7XO4 - chains A and D of the 5 polymer chains in the assembly; structure by electron microscopy, 3.24 A resolution.

# Chain A
Molecule: Spike glycoprotein
Source organism: Severe acute respiratory syndrome coronavirus 2
UniProtKB: P0DTC2 (SPIKE_SARS2); numbering as in UniProt; present here: 1-68, 71-142, 146-210, 215-1208
Amino-acid sequence (1205 residues; each row starts with the number of its first residue; note: 9 numbers in that range are skipped by the numbering (no residue carries them; nothing is unmodelled there); a row labelled like 210A-210F holds insertion residues (210A, then the next letters in order)):
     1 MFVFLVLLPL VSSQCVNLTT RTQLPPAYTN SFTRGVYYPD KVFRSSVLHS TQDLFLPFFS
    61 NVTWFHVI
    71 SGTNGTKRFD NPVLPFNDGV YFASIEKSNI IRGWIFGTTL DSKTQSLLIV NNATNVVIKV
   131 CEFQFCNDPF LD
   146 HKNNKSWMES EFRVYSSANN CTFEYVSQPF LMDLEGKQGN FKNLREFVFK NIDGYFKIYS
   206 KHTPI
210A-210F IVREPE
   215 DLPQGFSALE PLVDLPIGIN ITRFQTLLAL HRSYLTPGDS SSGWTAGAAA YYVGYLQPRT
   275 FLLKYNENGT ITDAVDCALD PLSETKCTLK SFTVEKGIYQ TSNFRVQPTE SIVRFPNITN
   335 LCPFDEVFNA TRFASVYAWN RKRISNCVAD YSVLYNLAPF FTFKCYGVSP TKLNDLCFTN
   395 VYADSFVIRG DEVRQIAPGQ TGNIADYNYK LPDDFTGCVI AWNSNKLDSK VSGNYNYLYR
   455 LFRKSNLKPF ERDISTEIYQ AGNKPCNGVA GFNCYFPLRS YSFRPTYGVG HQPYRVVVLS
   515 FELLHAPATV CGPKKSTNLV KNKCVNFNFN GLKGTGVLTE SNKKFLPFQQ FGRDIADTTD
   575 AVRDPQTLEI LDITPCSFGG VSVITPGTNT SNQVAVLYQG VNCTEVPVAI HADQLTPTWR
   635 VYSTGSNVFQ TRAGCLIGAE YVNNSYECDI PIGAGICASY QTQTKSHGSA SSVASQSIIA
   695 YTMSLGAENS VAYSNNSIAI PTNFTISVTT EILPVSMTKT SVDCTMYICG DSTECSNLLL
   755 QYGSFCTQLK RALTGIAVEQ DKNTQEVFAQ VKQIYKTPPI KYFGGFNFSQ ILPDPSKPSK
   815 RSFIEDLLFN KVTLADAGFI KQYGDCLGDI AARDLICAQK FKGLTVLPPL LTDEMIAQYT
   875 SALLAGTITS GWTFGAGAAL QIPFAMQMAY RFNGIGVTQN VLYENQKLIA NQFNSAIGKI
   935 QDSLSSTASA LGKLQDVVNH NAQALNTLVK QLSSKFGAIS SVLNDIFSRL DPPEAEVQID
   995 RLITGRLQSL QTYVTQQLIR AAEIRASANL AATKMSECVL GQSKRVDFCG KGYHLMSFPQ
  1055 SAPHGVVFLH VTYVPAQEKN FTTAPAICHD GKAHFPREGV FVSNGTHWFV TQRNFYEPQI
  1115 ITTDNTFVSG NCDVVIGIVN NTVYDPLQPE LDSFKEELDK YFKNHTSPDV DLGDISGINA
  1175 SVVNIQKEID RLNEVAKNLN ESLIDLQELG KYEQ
Disordered / not traced: 1-26, 71-79, 146-156, 177-186, 210A-210F, 621-639, 677-689, 829-853, 1147-1208
Construct notes: variant Val67 (Ala in P0DTC2), Ile95 (Thr in P0DTC2), Asp142 (Gly in P0DTC2), Ile210A (Leu212 in P0DTC2), Asp339 (Gly in P0DTC2), Leu371 (Ser in P0DTC2), Pro373 (Ser in P0DTC2), Phe375 (Ser in P0DTC2), Asn417 (Lys in P0DTC2), Lys440 (Asn in P0DTC2), Ser446 (Gly in P0DTC2), Asn477 (Ser in P0DTC2), Lys478 (Thr in P0DTC2), Ala484 (Glu in P0DTC2), Arg493 (Gln in P0DTC2), Ser496 (Gly in P0DTC2), Arg498 (Gln in P0DTC2), Tyr501 (Asn in P0DTC2), His505 (Tyr in P0DTC2), Lys547 (Thr in P0DTC2), Gly614 (Asp in P0DTC2), Tyr655 (His in P0DTC2), Lys679 (Asn in P0DTC2), His681 (Pro in P0DTC2), Lys764 (Asn in P0DTC2), Tyr796 (Asp in P0DTC2), Lys856 (Asn in P0DTC2), His954 (Gln in P0DTC2), Lys969 (Asn in P0DTC2), Phe981 (Leu in P0DTC2); insertion (210D-210F); engineered mutation Gly682 (Arg in P0DTC2), Ser683 (Arg in P0DTC2), Ser685 (Arg in P0DTC2), Pro986 (Lys in P0DTC2), Pro987 (Val in P0DTC2)
Disulfides: Cys291-Cys301, Cys379-Cys432, Cys480-Cys488, Cys617-Cys649, Cys662-Cys671, Cys738-Cys760, Cys743-Cys749, Cys1032-Cys1043, Cys1082-Cys1126
Glycans and other covalent adducts: N-acetylglucosamine (NAG) linked to Asn165, Asn234, Asn282, Asn331, Asn343, Asn603, Asn616, Asn657, Asn709, Asn801, Asn1074, Asn1098
From the paper describing this entry:
  - self-association interface (contacts with another copy of this molecule); pairs are residue here / residue on that copy: Asp571-Lys856

# Chain D
Molecule: Angiotensin-converting enzyme 2
Source organism: Mus musculus
Notes: EC 3.4.17.23, 3.4.17.-
UniProtKB: Q8R0I0 (ACE2_MOUSE); numbering as in UniProt (aligned over 1-805)
Amino-acid sequence (805 residues; numbered 1 to 805; the number before each row is that of its first residue):
     1 MSSSSWLLLS LVAVTTAQSL TEENAKTFLN NFNQEAEDLS YQSSLASWNY NTNITEENAQ
    61 KMSEAAAKWS AFYEEQSKTA QSFSLQEIQT PIIKRQLQAL QQSGSSALSA DKNKQLNTIL
   121 NTMSTIYSTG KVCNPKNPQE CLLLEPGLDE IMATSTDYNS RLWAWEGWRA EVGKQLRPLY
   181 EEYVVLKNEM ARANNYNDYG DYWRGDYEAE GADGYNYNRN QLIEDVERTF AEIKPLYEHL
   241 HAYVRRKLMD TYPSYISPTG CLPAHLLGDM WGRFWTNLYP LTVPFAQKPN IDVTDAMMNQ
   301 GWDAERIFQE AEKFFVSVGL PHMTQGFWAN SMLTEPADGR KVVCHPTAWD LGHGDFRIKM
   361 CTKVTMDNFL TAHHEMGHIQ YDMAYARQPF LLRNGANEGF HEAVGEIMSL SAATPKHLKS
   421 IGLLPSDFQE DSETEINFLL KQALTIVGTL PFTYMLEKWR WMVFRGEIPK EQWMKKWWEM
   481 KREIVGVVEP LPHDETYCDP ASLFHVSNDY SFIRYYTRTI YQFQFQEALC QAAKYNGSLH
   541 KCDISNSTEA GQKLLKMLSL GNSEPWTKAL ENVVGARNMD VKPLLNYFQP LFDWLKEQNR
   601 NSFVGWNTEW SPYADQSIKV RISLKSALGA NAYEWTNNEM FLFRSSVAYA MRKYFSIIKN
   661 QTVPFLEEDV RVSDLKPRVS FYFFVTSPQN VSDVIPRSEV EDAIRMSRGR INDVFGLNDN
   721 SLEFLGIHPT LEPPYQPPVT IWLIIFGVVM ALVVVGIIIL IVTGIKGRKK KNETKREENP
   781 YDSMDIGKGE SNAGFQNSDD AQTSF
Disordered / not traced: 1-19, 135-139, 616-805
Disulfides: Cys133-Cys141, Cys344-Cys361
Glycans and other covalent adducts: N-acetylglucosamine (NAG) linked to Asn49, Asn546
Bound ions: Zn2+ near Arg518 (its only coordinating residue here)

# Chain A / chain D interface
Residue-residue contacts - 19 pairs, chain A then chain D:
  Phe456(A) with Glu23(D); Lys26(D)
  Tyr473(A) with Glu23(D), hydrogen bond; Thr27(D), hydrogen bond
  Ala475(A) with Glu23(D)
  Asn487(A) with Leu20(D), hydrogen bond (side chain-backbone)
  Tyr489(A) with Asn24(D); Thr27(D); Phe28(D), hydrophobic
  Arg493(A) with Thr27(D)
  Ser494(A) with Gln34(D), hydrogen bond (backbone-side chain)
  Ser496(A) with Gln34(D)
  Arg498(A) with Asp38(D), salt bridge
  Thr500(A) with Tyr41(D); His353(D); Asp355(D), hydrogen bond
  Tyr501(A) with Glu37(D); His353(D)
  Gly502(A) with His353(D), hydrogen bond (backbone-backbone)
Also at the interface, not in a pair above, chain A (17 interface residues in all): Ser446, Leu455, Phe486, Tyr495, His505
Also at the interface, not in a pair above, chain D (14 interface residues in all): Asn30, Arg387

# In short
Chain A and chain D form an interface of 17 and 14 residues respectively, with 6 hydrogen bonds and 1 salt
bridge. Polar pairs include Arg498(A)-Asp38(D), Tyr473(A)-Glu23(D) and Tyr473(A)-Thr27(D). Covalently linked
N-acetylglucosamine: at Asn165(A), Asn234(A), Asn282(A), Asn331(A), Asn343(A) and Asn603(A) and 6 more. From
the paper: a self-association interface involving Asp571(A).
Here chain A is Spike glycoprotein (Severe acute respiratory syndrome coronavirus 2) and chain D is
Angiotensin-converting enzyme 2 (Mus musculus). Entry 7XO4 (SARS-CoV-2 Omicron BA.1 Variant Spike Trimer with
two mouse ACE2 Bound) was determined by electron microscopy (same publication as 7XO5, 7XO6, 7XO7, 7XO8, 7XO9,
7XOA and 3 further entries).
